PDB entry 8E15 | X-ray diffraction, 2.41 A resolution | chains F and G

Chain F:
Protein: F2 protein
Source organism: Human metapneumovirus
UniProtKB: Q8B9P0 (Q8B9P0_9MONO); numbering as in UniProt (aligned over 1-102)
Amino-acid sequence (102 residues; numbered 1 to 102; the number before each row is that of its first residue):
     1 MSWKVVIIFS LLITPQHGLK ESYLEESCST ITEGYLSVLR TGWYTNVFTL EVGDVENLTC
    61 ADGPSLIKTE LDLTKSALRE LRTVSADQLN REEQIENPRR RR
Unresolved in the structure: 1-18, 93-102
Covalently attached groups: N-acetylglucosamine (NAG) linked to N57
Differences from the reference sequence: engineered mutation N90 (Ala in Q8B9P0), R100 (Gln in Q8B9P0), R101 (Ser in Q8B9P0)
What the authors report for this chain:
  - mutagenesis - A90N: increased stability (from molecular simulation)

Chain G:
Protein: F1 protein with Fibritin peptide
Source organism: Human metapneumovirus
UniProtKB: chimeric construct of Q8B9P0, Q76VI8: residues 103-490 from Q8B9P0 (Q8B9P0_9MONO) positions 103-490 (same numbers); residues 492-518 from Q76VI8 positions 458-484 (UniProt number = residue number - 34)
Amino-acid sequence (422 residues; each row starts with the number of its first residue):
   103 FVLGAIALGV AEAAAVTAGV AIAKTIRDES EVTAIKNALK KTNEAVSTLG NGVRVLLTAV
   163 RELKDFVSKN LTRAINKNKC DIPDLKMAVS FSQFNRRFLN IVRQFSDNAG ITPAISLDLM
   223 TDAELARAVS NMPTSAGQIK LMLENRAMVR RKGFGILIGV YGSSVIYMVQ LPIFGVIDTP
   283 CWIVKAAPSC SEKKGNYACL LREDQGWYCQ NAGSTVYYPN EKDCETRGDH VFCDTAAGIN
   343 VAEQSKECNI NISTTNYPCK VSTGRHPISM VALSPLGALV ACYKGVSCSI GSNRVGIIKQ
   403 LNKGCSYITN QDADTVTIDN TVYQLSKQEG EQHVIKGRPV SSSFDPDKFP EDQFNVALDQ
   463 VFESIENSQA LVDQSNRILS SAEKGNTGSG YIPEAPRDGQ AYVRKDGEWV LLSTFLHHHH
   523 HH
Unresolved in the structure: 472-524
Disulfides: C283-C311, C292-C301, C326-C335, C350-C361, C384-C390
Covalently attached groups: N-acetylglucosamine (NAG) linked to N172, N353
Differences from the reference sequence: engineered mutation E114 (Thr in Q8B9P0), D130 (Leu in Q8B9P0), L159 (Ala in Q8B9P0), P185 (Ala in Q8B9P0), I203 (Val in Q8B9P0), Q430 (Val in Q8B9P0), D449 (Val in Q8B9P0); linker (491); expression tag (519-524)
What the authors report for this chain:
  - mutagenesis - L130D, V430Q, V449D: increased stability (from molecular simulation)

Chain F / chain G interface:
Pairs across the interface - 216 pairs, chain F then chain G:
  L19(F) with D331(G); Q430(G); G432(G); E433(G), hydrogen bond (backbone-backbone)
  K20(F) with E433(G); H435(G)
  E21(F) with S376(G), hydrogen bond; P377(G); L378(G), hydrogen bond (side chain-backbone); G379(G); Y409(G), hydrogen bond; E433(G), hydrogen bond (backbone-backbone); Q434(G); H435(G), hydrogen bond (backbone-backbone)
  S22(F) with H435(G)
  Y23(F) with L381(G), hydrophobic; C407(G); Y409(G), hydrophobic; H435(G), hydrogen bond (backbone-backbone); V436(G); I437(G), hydrogen bond (backbone-backbone)
  L24(F) with R304(G); N351(G); I437(G), hydrophobic
  E25(F) with I437(G), hydrogen bond (backbone-backbone); K438(G); G439(G), hydrogen bond (side chain-backbone); P441(G)
  E26(F) with I352(G); N353(G); I354(G), hydrogen bond (side chain-backbone); R440(G); P441(G); V442(G), hydrogen bond (backbone-backbone)
  S27(F) with R304(G)
  C28(F) with A288(G); A289(G), hydrogen bond (backbone-backbone); P290(G); S291(G); L381(G); C407(G), disulfide
  S29(F) with K287(G); A288(G); R304(G), hydrogen bond; L381(G)
  T30(F) with I285(G); V286(G); K287(G), hydrogen bond (backbone-backbone); S376(G); L381(G)
  I31(F) with W284(G); I285(G); K348(G); N351(G)
  T32(F) with W284(G); I285(G), hydrogen bond (backbone-backbone); P377(G)
  E33(F) with K348(G), salt bridge
  G34(F) with C283(G)
  Y35(F) with T281(G); P282(G); C283(G), hydrogen bond (backbone-backbone); W309(G), hydrophobic; G330(G); D331(G); P377(G)
  L36(F) with D280(G); T281(G); D331(G), hydrogen bond (backbone-backbone); H332(G); V333(G), hydrogen bond (backbone-backbone)
  S37(F) with I279(G); D280(G), hydrogen bond (backbone-backbone); T281(G), hydrogen bond; C283(G); V333(G)
  V38(F) with L243(G), hydrophobic; F276(G), hydrophobic; V278(G); H332(G); V333(G), hydrogen bond (backbone-backbone); F334(G); C335(G), hydrogen bond (backbone-backbone)
  L39(F) with I275(G); F276(G); G277(G), hydrogen bond (backbone-backbone); V278(G), hydrogen bond (backbone-backbone); N313(G); Y320(G); C335(G); T337(G)
  R40(F) with P274(G); I275(G); F276(G); C335(G), hydrogen bond (backbone-backbone); D336(G), salt bridge; T337(G), hydrogen bond (backbone-side chain); A338(G)
  T41(F) with I275(G), hydrogen bond (backbone-backbone); G277(G), hydrogen bond (side chain-backbone); V278(G)
  G42(F) with P274(G); I275(G), hydrogen bond (backbone-backbone)
  W43(F) with A117(G), hydrophobic; A120(G); K254(G); Q272(G); L273(G); P274(G), hydrophobic; I275(G)
  Y44(F) with R156(G); L158(G); A230(G); N233(G); P235(G); V271(G); Q272(G); L273(G), hydrogen bond (backbone-backbone); I275(G)
  T45(F) with I124(G); V157(G); L158(G), hydrogen bond (backbone-backbone); V271(G); Q272(G), hydrogen bond
  N46(F) with L158(G), hydrogen bond (side chain-backbone); L159(G); T160(G), hydrogen bond; M222(G); M270(G); V271(G), hydrogen bond (backbone-backbone)
  V47(F) with I128(G), hydrophobic; L158(G), hydrogen bond (backbone-backbone); L159(G); T160(G), hydrogen bond (backbone-backbone); Y269(G)
  F48(F) with T160(G); R199(G); L221(G); M222(G), hydrophobic; E226(G); V267(G); I268(G); Y269(G), hydrogen bond (backbone-backbone); V271(G), hydrophobic
  T49(F) with L141(G); T160(G), hydrogen bond (backbone-backbone); A161(G); V162(G), hydrogen bond (backbone-backbone); V267(G)
  L50(F) with V162(G); I203(G), hydrophobic; S266(G); V267(G), hydrogen bond (backbone-backbone)
  E51(F) with K138(G), salt bridge; V162(G), hydrogen bond (backbone-backbone); R163(G); K166(G), hydrogen bond (backbone-backbone); S266(G), hydrogen bond
  V52(F) with L165(G); K166(G); V169(G); F200(G), hydrophobic; S265(G), hydrogen bond (backbone-backbone)
  G53(F) with K166(G); S265(G), hydrogen bond (backbone-side chain)
  D54(F) with V169(G)
  V55(F) with V169(G), hydrophobic
  L58(F) with L173(G), hydrophobic; T174(G)
  T59(F) with N180(G), hydrogen bond
  C60(F) with N180(G); C182(G), disulfide
  A61(F) with N180(G), hydrogen bond (backbone-backbone)
  D62(F) with N180(G); K181(G); C182(G), hydrogen bond (side chain-backbone); D183(G), hydrogen bond (side chain-backbone)
  P64(F) with D183(G)
  S65(F) with C182(G), hydrogen bond (side chain-backbone); D183(G)
  L66(F) with A190(G), hydrophobic
  I67(F) with L173(G), hydrophobic; C182(G); M189(G), hydrophobic; A190(G), hydrophobic
  E70(F) with F193(G); S194(G); N197(G), hydrogen bond
  L71(F) with F193(G)
  L73(F) with L201(G)
  T74(F) with F193(G); N197(G), hydrogen bond; F200(G)
  A77(F) with L201(G), hydrophobic; V204(G)
  L78(F) with F200(G), hydrophobic
  E80(F) with S208(G), hydrogen bond
  L81(F) with L259(G), hydrophobic; V262(G), hydrophobic; V267(G), hydrophobic
  R82(F) with V262(G); G264(G), hydrogen bond (side chain-backbone)
  V84(F) with F207(G); A211(G); G212(G); L259(G), hydrophobic
  S85(F) with A211(G)
  A86(F) with A211(G); G212(G); I213(G), hydrophobic; I258(G), hydrophobic; L259(G)
  D87(F) with V122(G); K126(G), salt bridge; R129(G), salt bridge
  Q88(F) with R129(G)
Interface residues without a listed pair, chain F (61 interface residues in all): K68
Interface residues without a listed pair, chain G (127 interface residues in all): I137, I177, I184, M234, G255, F256, C311, Q312, S355, E431
Cross-chain cystine bridges: C28(F)-C407(G), C60(F)-C182(G)

Overview:
61 residues of chain F and 127 residues of chain G are in contact, with 2 disulfide bonds, 56 hydrogen bonds
and 5 salt bridges. Polar contacts include E33(F)-K348(G), R40(F)-D336(G) and E51(F)-K138(G). Covalently
linked N-acetylglucosamine: at N57(F). The paper reports that L130D, V430Q and V449D of chain G increase
stability; A90N of chain F increases stability.
Here chain F is F2 protein and chain G is F1 protein with Fibritin peptide, both from Human metapneumovirus.
Entry 8E15 (A computationally stabilized hMPV F protein) was determined by X-ray diffraction (same publication
as 7TN1 and 8FEZ).
